8AAJ - chains B and C of the 3 polymer chains in the assembly; structure by X-ray diffraction, 3.70 A resolution.

# Chain B
Name: RPA32 subunit of the hetero-oligomeric complex involved in homologous recombination
Source organism: Pyrococcus abyssi GE5
UniProt: Q9V1Z1 (Q9V1Z1_PYRAB); residues 1-267 here correspond to UniProt positions 5-271 (UniProt number = residue number + 4)
Chain sequence (268 residues; numbered 0 to 267; the number before each row is that of its first residue; numbering starts at 0):
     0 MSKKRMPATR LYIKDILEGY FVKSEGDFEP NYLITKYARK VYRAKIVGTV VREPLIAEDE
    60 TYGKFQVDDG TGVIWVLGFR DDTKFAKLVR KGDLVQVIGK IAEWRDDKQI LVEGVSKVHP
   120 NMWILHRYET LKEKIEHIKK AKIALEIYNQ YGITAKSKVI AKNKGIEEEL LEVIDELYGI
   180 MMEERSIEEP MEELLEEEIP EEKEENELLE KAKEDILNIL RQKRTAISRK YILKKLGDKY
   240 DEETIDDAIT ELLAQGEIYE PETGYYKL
Unresolved in the structure: 0, 186-267
Construct notes: initiating methionine (0); engineered mutation Ser1 (Met5 in Q9V1Z1)

# Chain C
Name: RPA14 subunit of the hetero-oligomeric complex involved in homologous recombination
Source organism: Pyrococcus abyssi GE5
UniProt: Q9V1Z0 (Q9V1Z0_PYRAB); numbering as in UniProt (aligned over 2-117)
Chain sequence (122 residues; row label = number of the first residue in the row; numbers below 1 keep their minus sign (Gly-4 is residue -4)):
    -4 GTGDGSEVQV RRRKPAVERK ISEIREEDTR VSLIGRVIKV DKMDYMFWLD DGTGVAIIES
    56 ESDLPKVGQV VRVIGRIIRN EEGIHIYAEV IQDFSDADLE ALEEIRELER KLLPRLEGEI
   116 VW
Unresolved in the structure: -4 to 5
Construct notes: expression tag (-4 to 1)

# How chain B and chain C interact
Pairs across the interface (66):
  Tyr11(B) - Glu104(C)  hydrogen bond
  Tyr11(B) - Leu108(C)  hydrophobic
  Lys13(B) - Glu112(C)  salt bridge
  Leu16(B) - Arg7(C)
  Lys35(B) - Glu112(C)  salt bridge
  Lys35(B) - Ile115(C)
  Tyr36(B) - Ile115(C)
  Thr48(B) - Arg67(C)  hydrogen bond
  Thr48(B) - Ile69(C)
  Thr48(B) - Val85(C)
  Thr48(B) - Gln87(C)  hydrogen bond
  Gln65(B) - Arg8(C)
  Asp67(B) - Pro10(C)
  Asp67(B) - Ala11(C)  hydrogen bond (side chain-backbone)
  Gly69(B) - Pro10(C)
  Gly69(B) - Ala11(C)
  Val72(B) - Arg7(C)  hydrogen bond (backbone-side chain)
  Val72(B) - Arg8(C)
  Val72(B) - Pro10(C)  hydrophobic
  Ile73(B) - Arg7(C)
  Trp74(B) - Arg7(C)
  Lys90(B) - Glu56(C)  salt bridge
  Lys90(B) - Glu84(C)
  Gly91(B) - Val85(C)
  Gly91(B) - Gln87(C)  hydrogen bond (backbone-side chain)
  Asp92(B) - Gln87(C)
  Leu93(B) - Gln87(C)
  Asp106(B) - Arg7(C)  salt bridge
  Lys107(B) - Arg7(C)
  His118(B) - Asp91(C)
  Pro119(B) - Asp88(C)
  Pro119(B) - Phe89(C)  hydrophobic
  Pro119(B) - Ala92(C)  hydrophobic
  Asn120(B) - Asp91(C)
  Asn120(B) - Ala92(C)
  Asn120(B) - Asp93(C)  hydrogen bond (side chain-backbone)
  Trp122(B) - Glu13(C)
  Trp122(B) - Ile29(C)  hydrophobic
  Trp122(B) - Arg67(C)
  Trp122(B) - Phe89(C)  hydrophobic
  Trp122(B) - Leu97(C)  hydrophobic
  Ile123(B) - Asp93(C)
  Ile123(B) - Ala96(C)  hydrophobic
  Arg126(B) - Glu13(C)  salt bridge
  Arg126(B) - Leu97(C)
  Arg126(B) - Ile100(C)
  Arg126(B) - Arg101(C)
  Arg126(B) - Glu104(C)  salt bridge
  Tyr127(B) - Ala96(C)  hydrogen bond (side chain-backbone)
  Tyr127(B) - Glu99(C)  hydrogen bond
  Tyr127(B) - Ile100(C)  hydrophobic
  Leu130(B) - Ile100(C)  hydrophobic
  Leu130(B) - Leu103(C)  hydrophobic
  Leu130(B) - Glu104(C)
  Leu130(B) - Leu108(C)  hydrophobic
  Lys133(B) - Leu108(C)
  Ile134(B) - Leu107(C)  hydrophobic
  Ile134(B) - Leu111(C)  hydrophobic
  Ile137(B) - Leu111(C)
  Ile137(B) - Glu114(C)
  Ile137(B) - Ile115(C)
  Ala140(B) - Ile115(C)  hydrophobic
  Lys141(B) - Glu114(C)  salt bridge
  Tyr177(B) - Trp117(C)
  Met180(B) - Trp117(C)  hydrophobic
  Met181(B) - Trp117(C)  hydrophobic
Also at the interface, not in a pair above, chain B (40 interface residues in all): Glu17, Val49, Arg51, Thr70, Gly71, Arg184
Also at the interface, not in a pair above, chain C (32 interface residues in all): Lys9

# In short
40 residues of chain B face 32 of chain C across their interface; the contacts include 9 hydrogen bonds and 7
salt bridges. Polar pairs include Lys13(B)-Glu112(C), Lys35(B)-Glu112(C) and Lys90(B)-Glu56(C).
Here chain B is RPA32 subunit of the hetero-oligomeric complex involved in homologous recombination and chain
C is RPA14 subunit of the hetero-oligomeric complex involved in homologous recombination, both from Pyrococcus
abyssi GE5. Entry 8AAJ (Crystal structure of the Pyrococcus abyssi RPA (apo form)) was determined by X-ray
diffraction (same publication as 8AAS, 8C5Y, 8C5Z, 8OEJ and 8OEL).
